PDB entry 1W5C | X-ray diffraction, 3.20 A resolution | chains D and E of the 10 polymer chains in the assembly

== Chain D ==
Protein: Photosystem II reaction center D2 protein
Source organism: Thermosynechococcus elongatus
UniProt: Q8CM25 (Q8CM25); numbering as in UniProt (aligned over 1-352)
Amino-acid sequence (352 residues; each row starts with the number of its first residue):
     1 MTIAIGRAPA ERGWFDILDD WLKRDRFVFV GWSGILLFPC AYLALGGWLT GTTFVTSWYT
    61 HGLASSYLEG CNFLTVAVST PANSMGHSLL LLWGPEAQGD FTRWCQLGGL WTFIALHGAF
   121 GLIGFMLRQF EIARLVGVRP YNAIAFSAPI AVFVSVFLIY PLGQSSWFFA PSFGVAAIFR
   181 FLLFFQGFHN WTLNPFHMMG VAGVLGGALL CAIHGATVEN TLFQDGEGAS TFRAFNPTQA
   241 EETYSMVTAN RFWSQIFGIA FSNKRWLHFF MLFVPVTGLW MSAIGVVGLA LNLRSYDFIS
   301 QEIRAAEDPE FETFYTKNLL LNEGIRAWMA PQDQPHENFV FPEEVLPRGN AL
Not modelled in the structure: 351-352
UniProt features mapped onto this chain:
  - binding site (chlorophyll a): His117, His197
  - binding site (pheophytin a): Gln129, Asn142
  - binding site (a plastoquinone): His214, Phe261
  - binding site (Fe cation): His214, His268

== Chain E ==
Protein: Cytochrome B559 alpha subunit
Source organism: Thermosynechococcus elongatus
UniProt: P12238 (PSBE_SYNVU); residues 2-84 here correspond to UniProt positions 1-83 (UniProt number = residue number - 1)
Amino-acid sequence (84 residues; row label = number of the first residue in the row):
     1 MAGTTGERPF SDIITSVRYW VIHSITIPAL FIAGWLFVST GLAYDVFGTP RPDSYYAQEQ
    61 RSIPLVTDRF EAKQQVETFL EQLK
Not modelled in the structure: 1-7, 71

== Chain D / chain E interface ==
Contacting residue pairs - 29 pairs, chain D then chain E:
  Thr50(D) - Phe47(E)
  Phe54(D) - Phe37(E)  hydrophobic
  Phe54(D) - Ala43(E)  hydrophobic
  Phe54(D) - Phe47(E)
  Phe54(D) - Thr49(E)  hydrogen bond (backbone-side chain)
  Val55(D) - Phe47(E)  hydrophobic
  Val55(D) - Thr49(E)
  Thr56(D) - Thr49(E)
  Thr56(D) - Pro50(E)
  Trp58(D) - Tyr55(E)  hydrophobic
  Trp58(D) - Tyr56(E)  hydrophobic
  Trp58(D) - Ile63(E)  hydrophobic
  Trp58(D) - Pro64(E)
  Tyr59(D) - Pro64(E)
  Tyr59(D) - Leu65(E)
  His61(D) - Ile63(E)
  Gly62(D) - Ile63(E)
  Leu68(D) - Tyr44(E)  hydrophobic
  Leu68(D) - Thr49(E)
  Glu69(D) - Pro50(E)
  Glu69(D) - Tyr55(E)  hydrogen bond
  Ser84(D) - Val66(E)
  Ser84(D) - Thr67(E)
  Ser84(D) - Asp68(E)
  Thr102(D) - Asp45(E)
  Thr102(D) - Val46(E)
  Arg103(D) - Thr78(E)
  Gln106(D) - Gly48(E)
  Leu107(D) - Lys73(E)
Also at the interface, not in a pair above, chain D (17 interface residues in all): Ala64, Phe101
Also at the interface, not in a pair above, chain E (22 interface residues in all): Arg69, Gln74, Glu77

== In short ==
The interface between chain D and chain E involves 17 residues on one side and 22 on the other, with 2
hydrogen bonds. Among the polar pairs are Phe54(D)-Thr49(E) and Glu69(D)-Tyr55(E).
Here chain D is Photosystem II reaction center D2 protein and chain E is Cytochrome B559 alpha subunit, both
from Thermosynechococcus elongatus. Entry 1W5C (Photosystem II from Thermosynechococcus elongatus) was
determined by X-ray diffraction.
